9CEB - chains B and N of the 28 polymer chains in the assembly; structure by electron microscopy, 2.50 A resolution.

# Chain B (and N)
Molecule: Proteasome subunit alpha
From: Mycobacterium tuberculosis
Notes: chain N of this document is another copy of the same molecule, construct and numbering; everything in this record applies to it too
Reference sequence: P9WHU1 (PSA_MYCTU); numbering as in UniProt (aligned over 1-248)
Amino-acid sequence (248 residues; numbered 1 to 248; the number before each row is that of its first residue):
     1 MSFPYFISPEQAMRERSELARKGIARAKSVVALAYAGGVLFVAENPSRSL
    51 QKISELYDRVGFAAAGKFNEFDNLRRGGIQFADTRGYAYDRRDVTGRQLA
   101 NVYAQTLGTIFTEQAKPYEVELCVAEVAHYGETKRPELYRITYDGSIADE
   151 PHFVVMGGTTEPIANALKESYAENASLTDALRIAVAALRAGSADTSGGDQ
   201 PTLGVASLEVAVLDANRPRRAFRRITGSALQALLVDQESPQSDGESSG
Not modelled in the structure: 1-7, 191-202, 235-248
Swiss-Prot annotation at these positions:
  - modified residue: S2 (N-acetylserine), T84 (Phosphothreonine), T178 (Phosphothreonine), T202 (Phosphothreonine)
  - mutagenesis: M1 to S8 (Markedly increases peptidolytic activity. Disappearance of the apparent obstruction in alpha rings. Designated open-gate mutant)
From the paper describing this entry:
  - allosteric site: Q98
  - mutagenesis - Q98K (3-fold): decreased catalytic activity
  - mutagenesis - S17F: unchanged catalytic activity
  - mutagenesis - K52F: increased catalytic activity

# Interface between chain B and chain N
Residue-residue contacts - 13 pairs, chain B then chain N:
  E15(B) - S8(N)
  E15(B) - P9(N)
  L19(B) - P9(N)  hydrophobic
  S49(B) - R97(N)
  S49(B) - Y139(N)  hydrogen bond
  K67(B) - D144(N)  salt bridge
  K67(B) - S146(N)
  F68(B) - N101(N)
  F68(B) - I147(N)  hydrophobic
  N69(B) - A104(N)
  N69(B) - Q105(N)  hydrogen bond (backbone-side chain)
  N69(B) - G145(N)
  K116(B) - T112(N)
Other interface residues (no listed pair), chain B (13 interface residues in all): R16, S47, L50, D72, N73, A115
Other interface residues (no listed pair), chain N (15 interface residues in all): E10, M13, D149

# In short
The interface between chain B and chain N involves 13 residues on one side and 15 on the other, with 2
hydrogen bonds and 1 salt bridge. Polar contacts include K67(B)-D144(N), S49(B)-Y139(N) and N69(B)-Q105(N).
From the paper: Q98K of chain B reduces catalytic activity; an allosteric site at Q98(B); 3 substitutions were
tested in all.
Both chains are Proteasome subunit alpha (Mycobacterium tuberculosis). Entry 9CEB (20S Proteasome core
particle beta-T1A mutant) was determined by electron microscopy (same publication as 9CE5, 9CE7, 9CE8, 9CEE
and 9CEG).
